PDB entry 3P4N | X-ray diffraction, 2.50 A resolution | chains A and F of the 3 polymer chains in the assembly

# Chain A
Protein: H-2 class I histocompatibility antigen, K-B alpha chain
From: Mus musculus
Notes: fragment: Extracellular domain
Reference sequence: P01901 (HA1B_MOUSE); residues 1-277 here correspond to UniProt positions 22-298 (UniProt number = residue number + 21)
Amino-acid sequence (278 residues; each row starts with the number of its first residue; numbering starts at 0):
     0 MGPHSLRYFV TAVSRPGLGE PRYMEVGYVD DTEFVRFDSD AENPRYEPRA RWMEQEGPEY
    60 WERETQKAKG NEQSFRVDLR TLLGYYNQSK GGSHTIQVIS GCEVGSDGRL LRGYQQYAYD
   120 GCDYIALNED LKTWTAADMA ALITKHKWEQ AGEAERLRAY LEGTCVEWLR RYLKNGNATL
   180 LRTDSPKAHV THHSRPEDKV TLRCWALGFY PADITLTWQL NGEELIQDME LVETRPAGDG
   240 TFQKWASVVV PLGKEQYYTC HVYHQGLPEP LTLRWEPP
Construct notes: expression tag (0)
UniProt features mapped onto this chain:
  - region: Glu-275 to Pro-277 (Connecting peptide)
  - glycosylation (N-linked (GlcNAc...) asparagine): Asn-86, Asn-176
Cystine bridges: Cys-101/Cys-164, Cys-203/Cys-259

# Chain F
Protein: NP205-PV epitope, YTVKFPNM
Reference sequence: P03541 (NCAP_PIARV); residues 1-8 here correspond to UniProt positions 205-212 (UniProt number = residue number + 204)
Amino-acid sequence (8 residues; each row starts with the number of its first residue):
     1 YTVKFPNM

# Interface between chain A and chain F
Contacting residue pairs (45; chain A residue first):
  Tyr-7(A) / Tyr-1(F)
  Tyr-7(A) / Thr-2(F)
  Val-9(A) / Phe-5(F)  hydrophobic
  Tyr-45(A) / Thr-2(F)
  Arg-62(A) / Tyr-1(F)
  Glu-63(A) / Tyr-1(F)
  Glu-63(A) / Thr-2(F)  hydrogen bond (side chain-backbone)
  Lys-66(A) / Tyr-1(F)
  Lys-66(A) / Thr-2(F)  hydrogen bond (side chain-backbone)
  Asn-70(A) / Val-3(F)  hydrogen bond (side chain-backbone)
  Asn-70(A) / Lys-4(F)
  Asn-70(A) / Phe-5(F)  hydrogen bond (side chain-backbone)
  Ser-73(A) / Phe-5(F)  hydrogen bond (side chain-backbone)
  Ser-73(A) / Asn-7(F)  hydrogen bond
  Phe-74(A) / Phe-5(F)  hydrophobic
  Val-76(A) / Asn-7(F)
  Asp-77(A) / Asn-7(F)
  Asp-77(A) / Met-8(F)  hydrogen bond (side chain-backbone)
  Thr-80(A) / Met-8(F)
  Leu-81(A) / Met-8(F)  hydrophobic
  Tyr-84(A) / Met-8(F)  hydrogen bond (side chain-backbone)
  Ile-95(A) / Met-8(F)  hydrophobic
  Val-97(A) / Phe-5(F)  hydrophobic
  Ser-99(A) / Val-3(F)
  Ser-99(A) / Phe-5(F)
  Gln-114(A) / Val-3(F)
  Gln-114(A) / Phe-5(F)
  Tyr-116(A) / Phe-5(F)
  Tyr-116(A) / Pro-6(F)
  Tyr-116(A) / Met-8(F)  hydrophobic
  Tyr-123(A) / Met-8(F)  hydrophobic
  Thr-143(A) / Met-8(F)  hydrogen bond (side chain-backbone)
  Lys-146(A) / Asn-7(F)
  Lys-146(A) / Met-8(F)  hydrogen bond (side chain-backbone)
  Trp-147(A) / Pro-6(F)  hydrophobic
  Trp-147(A) / Asn-7(F)  hydrogen bond (side chain-backbone)
  Trp-147(A) / Met-8(F)  hydrophobic
  Glu-152(A) / Pro-6(F)
  Arg-155(A) / Lys-4(F)  hydrogen bond (side chain-backbone)
  Tyr-159(A) / Tyr-1(F)  hydrogen bond (side chain-backbone)
  Tyr-159(A) / Thr-2(F)
  Tyr-159(A) / Val-3(F)  hydrophobic
  Thr-163(A) / Tyr-1(F)
  Trp-167(A) / Tyr-1(F)
  Tyr-171(A) / Tyr-1(F)  hydrogen bond (side chain-backbone)
Other interface residues (no listed pair), chain A (34 interface residues in all): Leu-5, Tyr-22, Glu-24, Tyr-59, Leu-156

# Overview
The interface between chain A and chain F involves 34 residues on one side and 8 on the other, with 14
hydrogen bonds. Among the polar pairs are Glu-63(A)/Thr-2(F), Lys-66(A)/Thr-2(F) and Asn-70(A)/Val-3(F).
Chain A is H-2 class I histocompatibility antigen, K-B alpha chain (Mus musculus) and chain F is NP205-PV
epitope, YTVKFPNM; the structure, Crystal Structure of H2-Kb in complex with the NP205-PV epitope YTVKFPNM, an
8-mer peptide from PV, was determined by X-ray diffraction.
